Entry 7WBW (electron microscopy, 7.10 A resolution (low resolution: residue-level contacts below are approximate; hydrogen-bond / salt-bridge calls are withheld)); this record covers chains N and b of the 26 polymer chains in the assembly.

[Chain N]
Molecule: 198-nt DNA strand
Sequence (198 nucleotides; row label = number of the first residue in the row; numbers below 1 keep their minus sign (DG-125 is residue -125)):
  -125 GCTTACGTCAGTCTGGCCATCTTTGTGTTTGGTGTGTTTGGGTGGTGGCC
   -75 GTTTTCGTTGTTTTTTTCTGTCTCGTGCCTGGTGTCTTGGGTGTAATCCC
   -25 CTTGGCGGTTAAAACGCGGGGGACAGCGCGTACGTGCGTTTAAGCGGTGC
    25 TAGAGCTGTCTACGACCAATTGAGCGGCCTCGGCACCGGGATTCTGAT
Disordered / not traced: -125 to -82, -63 to -59

[Chain b]
Protein: Histone H4
Organism: Homo sapiens
Reference sequence: P62805 (H4_HUMAN); residues 1-102 here correspond to UniProt positions 2-103 (UniProt number = residue number + 1)
Amino-acid sequence (106 residues; row label = number of the first residue in the row; numbers below 1 keep their minus sign (Gly-3 is residue -3)):
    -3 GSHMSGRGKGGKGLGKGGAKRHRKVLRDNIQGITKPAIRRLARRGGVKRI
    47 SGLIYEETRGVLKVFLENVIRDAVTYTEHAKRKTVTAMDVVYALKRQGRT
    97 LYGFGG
Disordered / not traced: -3 to 22
Differences from the reference sequence: expression tag (-3 to 0)
Swiss-Prot annotation at these positions:
  - DNA-binding region: Lys16 to Lys20
  - modified residue: Ser1 (N-acetylserine), Arg3 (Asymmetric dimethylarginine), Lys5 (N6-(2-hydroxyisobutyryl)lysine), Lys8 (N6-(2-hydroxyisobutyryl)lysine), Lys12 (N6-(2-hydroxyisobutyryl)lysine), Lys16 (N6-(2-hydroxyisobutyryl)lysine), Lys20 (N6,N6,N6-trimethyllysine), Lys31 (N6-(2-hydroxyisobutyryl)lysine), Lys44 (N6-(2-hydroxyisobutyryl)lysine), Ser47 (Phosphoserine), Tyr51 (Phosphotyrosine), Lys59 (N6-(2-hydroxyisobutyryl)lysine), Lys77 (N6-(2-hydroxyisobutyryl)lysine), Lys79 (N6-(2-hydroxyisobutyryl)lysine), Thr80 (Phosphothreonine), Tyr88 (Phosphotyrosine), Lys91 (N6-(2-hydroxyisobutyryl)lysine)
  - cross-link (Glycyl lysine isopeptide (Lys-Gly)): Lys12 (interchain with G-Cter in SUMO2), Lys20 (interchain with G-Cter in SUMO2), Lys31 (interchain with G-Cter in SUMO2), Lys59 (interchain with G-Cter in SUMO2), Lys79 (interchain with G-Cter in SUMO2), Lys91 (interchain with G-Cter in SUMO2)

[Interface between chain N and chain b]
Residue-residue contacts (11):
  DC7(N) with Arg45(b); Ser47(b); Gly48(b)
  DG8(N) with Arg35(b); Ile46(b)
  DG27(N) with Lys79(b); Thr80(b)
  DA28(N) with Arg78(b); Lys79(b); Thr80(b)
  DG29(N) with Arg78(b)
Other interface residues (no listed pair), chain N (6 interface residues in all): DA6

[In short]
The interface between chain N and chain b involves 6 residues on one side and 8 on the other. Curated
annotation (UniProt) lists a DNA-binding region on chain b.
Chain N is a 198-nt DNA strand and chain b is Histone H4 (Homo sapiens); the structure, RNA polymerase II
elongation complex bound with Elf1 and Spt4/5, stalled at SHL(-3.5) of the nucleosome, was determined by
electron microscopy, deposited together with 7WBV, 7WBX and 8HE5.
